6XVT - chains A and G; structure by X-ray diffraction, 1.40 A resolution.

# Chain A
Molecule: Protein enabled homolog
Organism: Homo sapiens
Reference sequence: Q8N8S7 (ENAH_HUMAN); residue numbers follow UniProt; this construct covers 1-111
Chain sequence (113 residues; row label = number of the first residue in the row; numbers below 1 keep their minus sign (Gly-1 is residue -1)):
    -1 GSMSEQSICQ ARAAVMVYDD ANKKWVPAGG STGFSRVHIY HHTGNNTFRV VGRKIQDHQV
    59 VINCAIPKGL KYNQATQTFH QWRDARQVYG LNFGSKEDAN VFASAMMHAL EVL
Disordered / not traced: -1
Differences from the reference sequence: expression tag (-1 to 0)

# Chain G
Molecule: Acy-SC1-SC2-SC3-SC4-SC5-nme
Chain sequence (6 residues; numbered 1 to 6; the number before each row is that of its first residue):
     1 XXPPPX
Modified residues: ACE (acetyl group) at position 1; 2L5 (2-chloro-L-phenylalanine) at position 2; 9PR (N-methyl-L-prolinamide) at position 6

# How chain A and chain G interact
Contacting residue pairs - 18 pairs, chain A then chain G:
  Met14(A) - 9PR_6(G)
  Tyr16(A) - Pro3(G)  hydrophobic
  Trp23(A) - Pro3(G)  hydrophobic
  Trp23(A) - Pro4(G)  hydrogen bond (side chain-backbone)
  Trp23(A) - Pro5(G)
  Trp23(A) - 9PR_6(G)
  Lys69(A) - 2L5_2(G)
  Asn71(A) - 2L5_2(G)
  Ala73(A) - Pro5(G)  hydrophobic
  Phe77(A) - Pro5(G)  hydrophobic
  Phe77(A) - 9PR_6(G)
  Gln79(A) - 2L5_2(G)
  Gln79(A) - Pro3(G)  hydrogen bond (side chain-backbone)
  Trp80(A) - 2L5_2(G)
  Arg81(A) - ACE_1(G)  hydrogen bond (side chain-backbone)
  Arg81(A) - 2L5_2(G)
  Val86(A) - 2L5_2(G)
  Val86(A) - Pro3(G)

# Overview
11 residues of chain A face 6 of chain G across their interface; the contacts include 3 hydrogen bonds. Among
the polar pairs are Trp23(A)-Pro4(G), Gln79(A)-Pro3(G) and Arg81(A)-ACE_1(G).
Here chain A is Protein enabled homolog (Homo sapiens) and chain G is Acy-SC1-SC2-SC3-SC4-SC5-nme. Entry 6XVT
(ENAH EVH1 in complex with Ac-[2-Cl-F]-PPPPTEDDL-NH2) was determined by X-ray diffraction together with 5N91,
5N9C, 5N9P, 5NC2, 5NC7, 5ND0, 6XXR and 7A5M from the same study.
